PDB entry 7YG4 | electron microscopy, 3.10 A resolution | chains A and E of the 3 polymer chains in the assembly

[Chain A]
Molecule: Protein virilizer homolog
Source organism: Homo sapiens
UniProt: Q69YN4 (VIR_HUMAN); residue numbers follow UniProt; this construct covers 381-1486
Sequence (1107 residues; each row starts with the number of its first residue):
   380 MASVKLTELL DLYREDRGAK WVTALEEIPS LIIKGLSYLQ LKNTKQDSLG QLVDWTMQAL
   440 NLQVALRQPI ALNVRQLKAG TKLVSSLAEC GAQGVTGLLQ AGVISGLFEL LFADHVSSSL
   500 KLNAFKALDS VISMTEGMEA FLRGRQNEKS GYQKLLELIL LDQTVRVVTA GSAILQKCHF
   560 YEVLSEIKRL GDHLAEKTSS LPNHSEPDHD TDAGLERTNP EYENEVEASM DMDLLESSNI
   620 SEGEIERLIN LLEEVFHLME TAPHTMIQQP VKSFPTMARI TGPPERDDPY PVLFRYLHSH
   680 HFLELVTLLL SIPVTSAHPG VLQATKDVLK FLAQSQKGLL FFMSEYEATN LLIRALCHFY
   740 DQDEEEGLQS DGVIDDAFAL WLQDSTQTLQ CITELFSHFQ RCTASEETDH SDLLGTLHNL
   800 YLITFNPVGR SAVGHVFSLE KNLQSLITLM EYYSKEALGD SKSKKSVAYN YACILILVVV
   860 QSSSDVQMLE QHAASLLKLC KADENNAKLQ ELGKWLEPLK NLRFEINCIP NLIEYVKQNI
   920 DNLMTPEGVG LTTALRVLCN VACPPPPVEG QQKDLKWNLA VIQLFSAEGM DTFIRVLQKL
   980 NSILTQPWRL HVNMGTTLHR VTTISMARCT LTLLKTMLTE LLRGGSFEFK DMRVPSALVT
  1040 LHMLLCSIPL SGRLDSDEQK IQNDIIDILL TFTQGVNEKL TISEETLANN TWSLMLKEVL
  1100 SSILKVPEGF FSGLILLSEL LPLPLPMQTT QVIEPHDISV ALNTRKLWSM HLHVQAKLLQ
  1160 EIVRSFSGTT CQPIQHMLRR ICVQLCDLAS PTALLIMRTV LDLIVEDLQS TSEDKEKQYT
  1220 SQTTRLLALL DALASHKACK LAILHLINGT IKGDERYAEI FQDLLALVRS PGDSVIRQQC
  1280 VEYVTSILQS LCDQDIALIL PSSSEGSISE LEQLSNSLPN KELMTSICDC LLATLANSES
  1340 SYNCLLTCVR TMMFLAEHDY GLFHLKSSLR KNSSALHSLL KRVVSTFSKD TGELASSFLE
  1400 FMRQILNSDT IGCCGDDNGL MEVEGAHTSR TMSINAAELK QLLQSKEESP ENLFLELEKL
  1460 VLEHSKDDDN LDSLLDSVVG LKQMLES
Unresolved in the structure: 380, 414-425, 525-526, 579-616, 739-754, 834-843, 1048-1050, 1125-1136, 1293-1486
Construct notes: initiating methionine (380)
Swiss-Prot annotation at these positions:
  - modified residue: Tyr914 (Phosphotyrosine)
Reported in the primary citation:
  - mutagenesis - N452A, T660A, N957A, S1025A: unchanged binding to Pre-mRNA-splicing regulator WTAP (chain E)

[Chain E]
Molecule: Pre-mRNA-splicing regulator WTAP
Source organism: Homo sapiens
UniProt: Q15007 (FL2D_HUMAN); numbering as in UniProt (aligned over 1-273)
Sequence (295 residues; numbered -21 to 273; the number before each row is that of its first residue; numbers below 1 keep their minus sign (Met-21 is residue -21)):
   -21 MHHHHHHHHH HSGDEVDAGS GHMTNEEPLP KKVRLSETDF KVMARDELIL RWKQYEAYVQ
    39 ALEGKYTDLN SNDVTGLRES EEKLKQQQQE SARRENILVM RLATKEQEMQ ECTTQIQYLK
    99 QVQQPSVAQL RSTMVDPAIN LFFLKMKGEL EQTKDKLEQA QNELSAWKFT PDSQTGKKLM
   159 AKCRMLIQEN QELGRQLSQG RIAQLEAELA LQKKYSEELK SSQDELNDFI IQLDEEVEGM
   219 QSTILVLQQQ LKETRQQLAQ YQQQQSQASA PSTSRTTASE PVEQSEATSK DCSRL
Unresolved in the structure: -21 to 170, 238-273
Construct notes: initiating methionine (-21); expression tag (-20 to 0)
Swiss-Prot annotation at these positions:
  - modified residue: Met1 (N-acetylmethionine), Ser14 (Phosphoserine)
Reported in the primary citation:
  - contacts within the chain: Ile208-Leu211
  - mutagenesis - Q177A, Q182A, E196A, E203A, N205A, E216A: unchanged binding to Protein virilizer homolog (chain A)

[How chain A and chain E interact]
Contacting residue pairs (32):
  His494(A) - Thr221(E)
  Ser497(A) - Glu214(E)  hydrogen bond
  Thr543(A) - Gln210(E)
  Val544(A) - Phe207(E)  hydrophobic
  Val544(A) - Gln210(E)
  Phe653(A) - Leu204(E)  hydrophobic
  Phe653(A) - Phe207(E)  hydrophobic
  Thr655(A) - Ser200(E)
  Thr655(A) - Glu203(E)
  Thr655(A) - Phe207(E)
  Met656(A) - Glu203(E)
  Ala657(A) - Glu196(E)
  Ala657(A) - Ser200(E)
  Ile659(A) - Ser200(E)
  Thr660(A) - Leu204(E)
  Lys952(A) - Glu196(E)
  Leu954(A) - Tyr193(E)  hydrophobic
  Leu954(A) - Glu196(E)
  Leu954(A) - Leu197(E)  hydrophobic
  Asn957(A) - Glu196(E)  hydrogen bond
  Ile961(A) - Leu189(E)  hydrophobic
  Phe964(A) - Ala185(E)  hydrophobic
  Phe964(A) - Leu189(E)  hydrophobic
  Ser965(A) - Glu186(E)  hydrogen bond
  Asp970(A) - Gln182(E)  hydrogen bond
  Glu1019(A) - Lys192(E)
  Leu1020(A) - Ala185(E)  hydrophobic
  Arg1022(A) - Lys192(E)
  Ser1025(A) - Lys192(E)  hydrogen bond
  Phe1026(A) - Glu184(E)
  Lys1029(A) - Gln177(E)
  Asp1030(A) - Gln177(E)  hydrogen bond
Interface residues without a listed pair, chain A (30 interface residues in all): Val495, Ser496, Pro654, Leu958, Val960, Arg1032
Interface residues without a listed pair, chain E (22 interface residues in all): Ala181, Ala188, Gln190, Gln201, Met218
The authors on this interface:
  - residue pairs: His494(A)-Thr221(E), Ser497(A)-Glu214(E) (hydrogen bond), Met656(A)-Glu203(E) (backbone contact), Ala657(A)-Ser200(E) (backbone contact), Asn957(A)-Glu196(E) (hydrogen bond), Ser965(A)-Glu186(E) (hydrogen bond), Asp970(A)-Gln182(E) (hydrogen bond), Ser1025(A)-Lys192(E) (hydrogen bond), Asp1030(A)-Gln177(E) (hydrogen bond)

[In short]
30 residues of chain A and 22 residues of chain E are in contact, with 6 hydrogen bonds. Among the polar pairs
are Ser497(A)-Glu214(E), Asn957(A)-Glu196(E) and Ser965(A)-Glu186(E). The authors report a contact between
His494(A) and Thr221(E); hydrogen bonds between Ser497(A) and Glu214(E), Asn957(A) and Glu196(E) and Ser965(A)
and Glu186(E) among others; backbone contacts between Met656(A) and Glu203(E) and Ala657(A) and Ser200(E).
From the paper: Q177A, Q182A and E196A of chain E, among others, leave binding to Protein virilizer homolog
(chain A) unchanged; contacts within the chain involving Leu211(E) and Ile208(E); 10 substitutions were tested
in all.
Here chain A is Protein virilizer homolog and chain E is Pre-mRNA-splicing regulator WTAP, both from Homo
sapiens. Entry 7YG4 (Structure of WTAP-VIRMA in the m6A writer complex) was determined by electron microscopy.
